PDB entry 5E6D | X-ray diffraction, 2.40 A resolution | chains A and B of the 4 polymer chains in the assembly

== Chain A (and B) ==
Name: Glucocorticoid receptor
Source organism: Homo sapiens
Notes: chain B of this document is another copy of the same molecule, construct and numbering; everything in this record applies to it too
UniProtKB: P04150 (GCR_HUMAN), isoform P04150-8; residues 417-506 here correspond to UniProt positions 391-480 (UniProt number = residue number - 26)
Chain sequence (114 residues; row label = number of the first residue in the row):
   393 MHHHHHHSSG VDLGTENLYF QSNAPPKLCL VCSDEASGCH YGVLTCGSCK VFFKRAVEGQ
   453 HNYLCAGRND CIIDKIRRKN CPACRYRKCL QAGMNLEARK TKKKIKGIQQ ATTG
Disordered / not traced: 393-417, 491-506 (chain B: 393-418, 491-506)
Construct notes: initiating methionine (393); expression tag (394-416)
Ion coordination: Zn2+ site 1: C421, C424, C438, C441; Zn2+ site 2: C457, C463, C473, C476
From the paper describing this entry:
  - binding site for the 16-nt DNA strand: K442, V443
  - mutagenesis - S425G: decreased signaling in response to IL8 promoter
  - mutagenesis - S425G, K442A/R447A: unchanged binding to p65/RelA subunit of NF-kappaB
  - mutagenesis - K442A/R447A: abolished signaling
  - mutagenesis - S425G: decreased binding to IL6 and ICAM1
  - mutagenesis - K442A/R447A: abolished binding to kappaBREs in the inflammatory genes

== Interface between chain A and chain B ==
Contacting residue pairs (16; chain A residue first):
  L456(A) - I468(B)  hydrophobic
  L456(A) - R469(B)
  L456(A) - N472(B)  hydrogen bond (backbone-side chain)
  C457(A) - R469(B)  hydrogen bond (backbone-side chain)
  A458(A) - C463(B)
  A458(A) - I464(B)  hydrogen bond (backbone-backbone)
  R460(A) - R460(B)
  R460(A) - D462(B)  salt bridge
  D462(A) - R460(B)  salt bridge
  C463(A) - A458(B)
  I464(A) - A458(B)  hydrogen bond (backbone-backbone)
  R469(A) - L456(B)
  R469(A) - C457(B)
  R469(A) - A458(B)
  N472(A) - L456(B)
  N472(A) - N472(B)

== Summary ==
The interface between chain A and chain B involves 9 residues on one side and 10 on the other, with 4 hydrogen
bonds and 2 salt bridges. Polar contacts include R460(A)-D462(B), L456(A)-N472(B) and C457(A)-R469(B). From
the paper: a binding site for the 16-nt DNA strand at K442(A) and V443(A); S425G of chain A reduces signaling
in response to IL8 promoter.
Both chains are Glucocorticoid receptor (Homo sapiens). Entry 5E6D (Glucocorticoid receptor DNA binding domain
- ICAM1 NF-kB response element complex) was determined by X-ray diffraction (same publication as 5E69, 5E6A,
5E6B and 5E6C).
